1W2O - chain A; structure by X-ray diffraction, 3.00 A resolution.

== Chain A ==
Molecule: Deacetoxycephalosporin C synthase
Source organism: Streptomyces clavuligerus
Notes: EC 1.14.10.1
UniProtKB: P18548 (CEFE_STRCL); numbering as in UniProt (aligned over 1-311)
Chain sequence (331 residues; row label = number of the first residue in the row; note: 1 number in that range is skipped by the numbering (no residue carries it; nothing is unmodelled there); numbers below 1 keep their minus sign (Met-20 is residue -20)):
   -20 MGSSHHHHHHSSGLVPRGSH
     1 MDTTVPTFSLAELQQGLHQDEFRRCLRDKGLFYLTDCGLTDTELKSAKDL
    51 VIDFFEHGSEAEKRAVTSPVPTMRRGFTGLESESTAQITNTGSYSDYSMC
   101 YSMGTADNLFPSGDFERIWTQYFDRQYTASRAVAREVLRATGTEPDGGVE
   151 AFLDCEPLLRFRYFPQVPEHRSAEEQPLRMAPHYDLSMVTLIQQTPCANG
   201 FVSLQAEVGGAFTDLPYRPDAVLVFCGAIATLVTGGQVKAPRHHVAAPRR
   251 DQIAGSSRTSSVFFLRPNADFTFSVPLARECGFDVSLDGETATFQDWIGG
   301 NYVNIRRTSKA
Unresolved in the structure: -20 to -1, 83-96, 168-176, 300-311
Bound ions: Fe ion: His183, Asp185, His243
Residues lining bound ligands: deacetoxycephalosporin-c (P1C): Arg160, Arg162, His183, Asp185, Val262, Phe264

== In short ==
Chain A binds deacetoxycephalosporin-c. His183, Asp185 and His243 form the Fe ion site.
Chain A is Deacetoxycephalosporin C synthase (Streptomyces clavuligerus); the structure,
Deacetoxycephalosporin C synthase (with a N-terminal his-tag) in complex with Fe(II) and
deacetoxycephalosporin C, was determined by X-ray diffraction, deposited together with 1W28, 1W2A and 1W2N.
